PDB entry 1RE4 | X-ray diffraction, 2.70 A resolution | chains A and B of the 3 polymer chains in the assembly

== Chain A ==
Molecule: Fibrinogen alpha/alpha-E chain
From: Homo sapiens
Notes: fragment: Fragment D of fibrinogen alpha chain
Reference sequence: P02671 (FIBA_HUMAN); residues 126-191 here correspond to UniProt positions 145-210 (UniProt number = residue number + 19)
Sequence (66 residues; each row starts with the number of its first residue):
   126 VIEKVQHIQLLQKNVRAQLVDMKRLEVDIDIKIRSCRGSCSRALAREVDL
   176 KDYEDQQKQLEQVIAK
Disordered / not traced: 191

== Chain B ==
Molecule: Fibrinogen beta chain
From: Homo sapiens
Notes: fragment: Fragment D of BbetaD398A fibrinogen beta chain
Reference sequence: P02675 (FIBB_HUMAN); residues 149-461 here correspond to UniProt positions 179-491 (UniProt number = residue number + 30)
Sequence (313 residues; numbered 149 to 461; the number before each row is that of its first residue):
   149 HQLYIDETVNSNIPTNLRVLRSILENLRSKIQKLESDVSAQMEYCRTPCT
   199 VSCNIPVVSGKECEEIIRKGGETSEMYLIQPDSSVKPYRVYCDMNTENGG
   249 WTVIQNRQDGSVDFGRKWDPYKQGFGNVATNTDGKNYCGLPGEYWLGNDK
   299 ISQLTRMGPTELLIEMEDWKGDKVKAHYGGFTVQNEANKYQISVNKYRGT
   349 AGNALMDGASQLMGENRTMTIHNGMFFSTYDRDNDGWLTSDPRKQCSKEA
   399 GGGWWYNRCHAANPNGRYYWGGQYTWDMAKHGTDDGVVWMNWKGSWYSMR
   449 KMSMKIRPFFPQQ
Disordered / not traced: 149-153, 460-461
Differences from the reference sequence: engineered mutation Ala398 (Asp428 in P02675)
Swiss-Prot annotation at these positions:
  - glycosylation: Asn364 (N-linked (GlcNAc...) asparagine)
Cystine bridges: Cys201-Cys286, Cys211-Cys240, Cys394-Cys407
Covalent attachments: N-acetylglucosamine (NAG) linked to Asn364
Metal / ion sites: Ca2+ site 1: Asp261, Gly263 (shared with 1 residue of chain C); Ca2+ site 2: Asp381, Asp383, Trp385

== Interface between chain A and chain B ==
Contacting residue pairs - 70 pairs, chain A then chain B:
  Ile133(A) - Ile161(B)  hydrophobic
  Ile133(A) - Asn164(B)
  Leu136(A) - Leu168(B)  hydrophobic
  Gln137(A) - Asn164(B)
  Val140(A) - Leu172(B)  hydrophobic
  Gln143(A) - Leu172(B)
  Gln143(A) - Leu175(B)
  Leu144(A) - Leu175(B)  hydrophobic
  Val145(A) - Asp425(B)
  Met147(A) - Lys178(B)
  Met147(A) - Ile179(B)  hydrophobic
  Met147(A) - Leu182(B)  hydrophobic
  Lys148(A) - Asp425(B)  salt bridge
  Arg149(A) - Trp424(B)  hydrogen bond (side chain-backbone)
  Arg149(A) - Asp425(B)
  Arg149(A) - Met426(B)
  Arg149(A) - Ala427(B)  hydrogen bond (side chain-backbone)
  Glu151(A) - Lys181(B)  salt bridge
  Glu151(A) - Leu182(B)
  Val152(A) - Tyr417(B)  hydrophobic
  Val152(A) - Met426(B)
  Asp153(A) - Arg415(B)  salt bridge
  Asp153(A) - Lys428(B)  salt bridge
  Ile154(A) - Leu182(B)  hydrophobic
  Ile156(A) - Arg415(B)
  Ile158(A) - Asp185(B)
  Ile158(A) - Gln189(B)
  Arg159(A) - Asp257(B)
  Arg159(A) - Gly258(B)
  Arg159(A) - Ser259(B)
  Arg159(A) - Trp418(B)
  Ser160(A) - Gly258(B)  hydrogen bond (backbone-backbone)
  Ser160(A) - Ser259(B)
  Ser160(A) - Val260(B)
  Ser160(A) - Asp261(B)
  Cys161(A) - Gln189(B)
  Arg162(A) - Cys197(B)
  Arg162(A) - Asp257(B)  salt bridge
  Arg162(A) - Ser259(B)
  Gly163(A) - Cys197(B)  hydrogen bond (backbone-side chain)
  Gly163(A) - Ser259(B)  hydrogen bond (backbone-backbone)
  Gly163(A) - Asn275(B)  hydrogen bond (backbone-side chain)
  Ser164(A) - Pro196(B)
  Ser164(A) - Cys197(B)  hydrogen bond (backbone-backbone)
  Cys165(A) - Tyr192(B)
  Cys165(A) - Cys193(B)  disulfide
  Cys165(A) - Thr195(B)
  Cys165(A) - Pro196(B)
  Cys165(A) - Cys197(B)  hydrogen bond (backbone-backbone)
  Ser166(A) - Tyr192(B)  hydrogen bond (side chain-backbone)
  Ser166(A) - Thr195(B)  hydrogen bond (backbone-backbone)
  Ser166(A) - Pro196(B)
  Ser166(A) - Cys197(B)
  Arg167(A) - Gln189(B)
  Arg167(A) - Tyr192(B)  hydrogen bond
  Ala168(A) - Gln189(B)
  Leu169(A) - Gln189(B)
  Leu169(A) - Tyr192(B)
  Arg171(A) - Leu182(B)
  Arg171(A) - Asp185(B)  salt bridge
  Asp177(A) - Asn174(B)  hydrogen bond
  Asp177(A) - Lys178(B)  salt bridge
  Tyr178(A) - Lys178(B)
  Gln181(A) - Ile171(B)
  Gln181(A) - Asn174(B)  hydrogen bond
  Gln182(A) - Asp425(B)
  Leu185(A) - Leu168(B)  hydrophobic
  Leu185(A) - Ile171(B)  hydrophobic
  Val188(A) - Asn164(B)  hydrogen bond (backbone-side chain)
  Val188(A) - Val167(B)  hydrophobic
Other interface residues (no listed pair), chain A (39 interface residues in all): Val130, Leu150, Asp155, Leu175, Gln184
Other interface residues (no listed pair), chain B (38 interface residues in all): Ser170, Val186, Ala188, Tyr416, Gly430
Disulfides between the chains: Cys165(A)-Cys193(B)

== Overview ==
The interface between chain A and chain B involves 39 residues on one side and 38 on the other, with 1
disulfide bond, 14 hydrogen bonds and 7 salt bridges. Polar contacts include Lys148(A)-Asp425(B),
Glu151(A)-Lys181(B) and Asp153(A)-Arg415(B). N-acetylglucosamine is covalently linked to Asn364(B).
Here chain A is Fibrinogen alpha/alpha-E chain and chain B is Fibrinogen beta chain, both from Homo sapiens.
Entry 1RE4 (Crystal Structure of Fragment D of BbetaD398A Fibrinogen) was determined by X-ray diffraction
together with 1RE3 from the same study.
